7PVA - chains A and B; structure by X-ray diffraction, 1.91 A resolution.

== Chain A (and B) ==
Protein: Response regulator
Organism: Porphyromonas gingivalis (strain ATCC BAA-308 / W83)
Notes: chain B of this document is another copy of the same molecule, construct and numbering; everything in this record applies to it too
UniProt: Q7MVV4 (Q7MVV4_PORGI); numbering as in UniProt (aligned over 1-518)
Sequence (523 residues; numbered -4 to 518; the number before each row is that of its first residue; numbers below 1 keep their minus sign (Gly-4 is residue -4)):
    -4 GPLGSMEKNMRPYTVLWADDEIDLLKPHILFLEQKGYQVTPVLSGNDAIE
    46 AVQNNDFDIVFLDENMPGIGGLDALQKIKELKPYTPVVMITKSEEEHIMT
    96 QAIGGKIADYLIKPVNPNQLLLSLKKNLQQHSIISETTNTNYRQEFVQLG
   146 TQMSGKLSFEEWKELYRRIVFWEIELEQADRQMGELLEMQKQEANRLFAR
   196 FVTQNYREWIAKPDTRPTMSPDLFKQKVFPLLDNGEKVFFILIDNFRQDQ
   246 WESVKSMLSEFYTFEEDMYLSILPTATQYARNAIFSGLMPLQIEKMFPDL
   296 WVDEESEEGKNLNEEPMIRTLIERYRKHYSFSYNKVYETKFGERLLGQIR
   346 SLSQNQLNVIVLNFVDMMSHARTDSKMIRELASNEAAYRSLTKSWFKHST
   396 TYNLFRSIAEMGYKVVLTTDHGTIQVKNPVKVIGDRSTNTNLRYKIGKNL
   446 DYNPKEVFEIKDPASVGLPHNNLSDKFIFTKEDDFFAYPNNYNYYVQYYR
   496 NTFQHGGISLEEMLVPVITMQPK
Unresolved in the structure: -4 to 5 (chain B: -4 to 5, 297-304)
Construct notes: expression tag (-4 to 0)
Modified positions: Mse1, Mse5 (selenomethionine); Mse61, Mse84, Mse94, Mse148, Mse178, Mse184, Mse214, Mse252, Mse263, Mse284, Mse291, Mse312, Mse362, Mse363, Mse372, Mse406, Mse508, Mse515 (selenomethionine; parent Met)
Metal / ion sites: Mg2+ site 1: Asp15, Asp58, Asn60; beryllium trifluoride ion site 1 near Asp58 (its only coordinating residue here); Mg2+ site 2: Mse61, Gly63; Zn2+ site 1: Asp239, Thr272, Asp415, His416; beryllium trifluoride ion site 2 near Thr272 (its only coordinating residue here); Zn2+ site 2: Asp361, His365, His500
Reported in the primary citation:
  - conformationally variable residues (loop rearrangement, order/disorder transition): Asp298 to Leu307, Phe359 to Arg367, Arg431 to Asn436
  - Zn2+ coordination: Asp239, Thr272, Asp361, His365, Asp415, His416, His500
  - binding site for beryllium trifluoride ion: Asp58, Thr86, Lys108, Thr272
  - catalytic residues: Thr272 (proposed by the authors, not directly observed)
  - Mg2+ coordination: Asp15, Asp58, Asn60
  - Mg2+ coordination through a water molecule: Asp14
  - mutagenesis - D58A, M94K/D104A/I129A, T272A: increased binding to Zn2+
  - mutagenesis - D361A/H365A, S385E/S389E: abolished binding to Zn2+
  - mutagenesis - S385E/S389E: decreased catalytic activity
  - post-translational modification sites: Thr272
  - mutagenesis - D58A, M94K/D104A/I129A, D361A/H365A/S385E/S389E, S385E/S389E: abolished binding to Response regulator (chain A)
  - mutagenesis - T272A, D361A/H365A: decreased binding to Response regulator (chain A)
  - mutagenesis - D58A, M94K/D104A/I129A: abolished catalytic activity on AcP
  - mutagenesis - T272A, D361A/H365A, D361A/H365A/S385E/S389E: abolished catalytic activity on bis-pNPP

== Chain A / chain B interface ==
Contacting residue pairs (100; chain A residue first):
  Lys30(A) with Glu91(B), salt bridge
  Asp51(A) with Thr258(B)
  Glu75(A) with Arg163(B), salt bridge
  Tyr79(A) with Lys250(B); Ser251(B); Ser254(B); Phe259(B)
  Glu89(A) with Asn111(B), hydrogen bond; Asn113(B), hydrogen bond
  Glu91(A) with Leu116(B); Lys120(B), salt bridge
  Mse94(A) with Asn113(B); Leu117(B), hydrophobic
  Thr95(A) with Lys120(B); Ile128(B)
  Ile98(A) with Lys120(B); Lys121(B); Gln125(B); Ile128(B), hydrophobic; Ile129(B)
  Gly99(A) with Ile128(B); Ile129(B); Thr132(B)
  Lys101(A) with Glu170(B), salt bridge
  Ile102(A) with Lys121(B)
  Ala103(A) with Lys121(B), hydrogen bond (backbone-side chain)
  Asp104(A) with Asp104(B)
  Tyr105(A) with Gln114(B), hydrogen bond (backbone-side chain); Leu117(B), hydrophobic
  Leu106(A) with Gln114(B)
  Ile107(A) with Asn111(B); Asn113(B); Gln114(B), hydrogen bond (backbone-side chain)
  Asn111(A) with Glu89(B), hydrogen bond; Ile107(B)
  Asn113(A) with Glu89(B), hydrogen bond; Mse94(B); Ile107(B)
  Gln114(A) with Tyr105(B), hydrogen bond (side chain-backbone); Leu106(B); Ile107(B), hydrogen bond (side chain-backbone)
  Leu116(A) with Glu91(B)
  Leu117(A) with Mse94(B), hydrophobic; Ile98(B), hydrophobic; Tyr105(B), hydrophobic
  Lys120(A) with Glu91(B), salt bridge; Thr95(B), hydrogen bond; Ile98(B)
  Lys121(A) with Ile98(B); Ile102(B); Ala103(B)
  Gln125(A) with Ile98(B)
  Ile128(A) with Thr95(B); Ile98(B), hydrophobic; Gly99(B)
  Ile129(A) with Ile98(B)
  Thr132(A) with Gly99(B)
  Arg163(A) with Glu75(B), salt bridge
  Glu170(A) with Lys101(B), salt bridge
  Gln173(A) with Lys392(B)
  Lys250(A) with Pro78(B)
  Ser254(A) with Tyr79(B)
  Thr258(A) with Asp51(B)
  Phe259(A) with Tyr79(B)
  Glu333(A) with Lys371(B), salt bridge; Glu375(B)
  Thr334(A) with Arg374(B); Glu375(B), hydrogen bond (backbone-side chain)
  Phe359(A) with Mse372(B), hydrophobic; Glu375(B); Leu376(B), hydrophobic
  Mse363(A) with Mse372(B)
  Ala366(A) with Thr368(B); Mse372(B)
  Asp369(A) with Thr368(B), hydrogen bond
  Ser370(A) with Thr368(B); Asp369(B), hydrogen bond
  Lys371(A) with Tyr332(B); Glu333(B), salt bridge; Asp369(B)
  Mse372(A) with Val360(B), hydrophobic; Mse362(B), hydrophobic; Asp369(B); Mse372(B); Ile373(B), hydrophobic
  Ile373(A) with Mse372(B)
  Glu375(A) with Glu333(B); Thr334(B), hydrogen bond
  Leu376(A) with Val360(B), hydrophobic
  Ser378(A) with Thr334(B)
  Ala382(A) with His393(B)
  Ser385(A) with Ser389(B), hydrogen bond; His393(B)
  Ser389(A) with Ser385(B), hydrogen bond; Leu386(B)
  Trp390(A) with Glu375(B), hydrogen bond; Leu376(B), hydrophobic
  His393(A) with Ala382(B); Ser385(B)
  Ser394(A) with Glu375(B)
Interface residues without a listed pair, chain A (65 interface residues in all): Arg6, Gln71, Pro78, Asn136, Glu172, Ser251, Tyr332, Mse362, Ala381, Leu386, Lys518
Interface residues without a listed pair, chain B (66 interface residues in all): Arg6, Lys30, Asp53, Gln71, Asn136, Glu172, Glu247, Ser378, Asn379, Ala381, Trp390, Lys518

== Overview ==
65 residues of chain A and 66 residues of chain B are in contact; the contacts include 17 hydrogen bonds and 9
salt bridges. Polar pairs include Lys30(A)-Glu91(B), Glu75(A)-Arg163(B) and Glu91(A)-Lys120(B). The paper
reports the catalytic residue Thr272(A); D58A, M94K/D104A/I129A and D361A/H365A/S385E/S389E of chain A, among
others, abolish binding to Response regulator (chain A); 6 substitutions were tested in all.
Chain A and chain B are both Response regulator (Porphyromonas gingivalis (strain ATCC BAA-308 / W83)); the
structure, 1.9 Angstrom crystal structure of dimeric PorX, co-crystallized in the presence of zinc, was
determined by X-ray diffraction, deposited together with 7PVK.
